Entry 3BS5 (X-ray diffraction, 2.00 A resolution); this record covers chains A and B.

# Chain A
Protein: Protein aveugle
Organism: Drosophila melanogaster
Reference sequence: Q8ML92 (AVE_DROME); residue numbers follow UniProt; this construct covers 1-106
Chain sequence (106 residues; row label = number of the first residue in the row):
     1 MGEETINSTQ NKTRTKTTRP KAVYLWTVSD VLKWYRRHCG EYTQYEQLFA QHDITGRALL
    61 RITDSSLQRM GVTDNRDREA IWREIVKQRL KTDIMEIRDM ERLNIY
Not modelled in the structure: 1-19, 106
Modified / non-standard residues: Mse1 (selenomethionine); Mse70, Mse95, Mse100 (selenomethionine; parent Met)
From the paper describing this entry:
  - mutagenesis - R57E/R61E: abolished binding to Connector enhancer of kinase suppressor of ras 2 (chain B)
  - mutagenesis - R57A/R61A: decreased binding to Connector enhancer of kinase suppressor of ras 2 (chain B)
  - mutagenesis - R57A/R61A, R57D/R61D, R61D: decreased binding to dCNK2-549
  - mutagenesis - R57D/R61D: abolished signaling
  - mutagenesis - R57A/R61A, R61D: unchanged signaling in response to phospho-MEK levels

# Chain B
Protein: Connector enhancer of kinase suppressor of ras 2
Organism: Homo sapiens
Notes: fragment: SAM domain
Reference sequence: Q8WXI2 (CNKR2_HUMAN); residues 110-189 here correspond to UniProt positions 5-84 (UniProt number = residue number - 105)
Chain sequence (80 residues; each row starts with the number of its first residue):
   110 MEPVSKWSPS QVVDWMKGLD DCLQQYIKNF EREKISGDQL LRITHQELED LGVSRIGHQE
   170 LILEAVDLLC ALNYGLETEN
Not modelled in the structure: 110, 186-189
Modified / non-standard residues: Mse110 (selenomethionine); Mse125 (selenomethionine; parent Met)
From the paper describing this entry:
  - mutagenesis - R164S/E173G, D176A, Y183A: unchanged binding to Protein aveugle (chain A)
  - mutagenesis - E173R/D176R: abolished binding to Protein aveugle (chain A)

# How chain A and chain B interact
Contacting residue pairs (24; chain A residue first):
  A50(A) with R164(B)
  Q51(A) with R164(B), hydrogen bond (backbone-side chain)
  H52(A) with S163(B); R164(B); I165(B), hydrogen bond (side chain-backbone); G166(B), hydrogen bond (backbone-backbone)
  D53(A) with R164(B); G166(B); H167(B), salt bridge
  I54(A) with G166(B)
  R57(A) with D129(B), salt bridge; L170(B); E173(B), salt bridge
  A58(A) with G166(B)
  R61(A) with E169(B), salt bridge; L172(B); E173(B); D176(B), salt bridge
  S66(A) with I165(B)
  R69(A) with H154(B); E158(B), salt bridge; I165(B); Q168(B), hydrogen bond
  Mse70(A) with I165(B), hydrophobic
Also at the interface, not in a pair above, chain A (12 interface residues in all): I62
Interface features reported in the paper:
  - interface residues, chain A: D53(A), I54(A), R57(A), A58(A), R61(A), I62(A), R69(A)
  - hot spots on chain A (mutagenesis) - R61E: decreased binding to Connector enhancer of kinase suppressor of ras 2 (chain B)
  - interface residues, chain B: D129(B), E158(B), I165(B), G166(B), H167(B), E169(B), L170(B), E173(B), D176(B)
  - hot spots on chain B (mutagenesis) - I165A, D176R: decreased binding to Protein aveugle (chain A)

# Summary
The interface between chain A and chain B involves 12 residues on one side and 14 on the other, with 4
hydrogen bonds and 6 salt bridges. Polar contacts include D53(A)-H167(B), R57(A)-D129(B) and R57(A)-E173(B).
From the paper: R57A/R61A, R57D/R61D and R61D of chain A reduce binding to dCNK2-549; interface residues
D53(A), I54(A) and D129(B) among others; 11 substitutions were tested in all.
Chain A is Protein aveugle (Drosophila melanogaster) and chain B is Connector enhancer of kinase suppressor of
ras 2 (Homo sapiens); the structure, Crystal Structure of hCNK2-SAM/dHYP-SAM Complex, was determined by X-ray
diffraction, deposited together with 3BS7.
